Entry 8B9W (X-ray diffraction, 2.75 A resolution); this record covers chains A and B.

Chain A (and B):
Name: Putative cysteine synthase
Source organism: Trypanosoma theileri
Notes: chain B of this document is another copy of the same molecule, construct and numbering; everything in this record applies to it too
UniProtKB: A0A1X0P4R1 (A0A1X0P4R1_9TRYP); residues 20-354 here correspond to UniProt positions 1-335 (UniProt number = residue number - 19)
Sequence (354 residues; each row starts with the number of its first residue):
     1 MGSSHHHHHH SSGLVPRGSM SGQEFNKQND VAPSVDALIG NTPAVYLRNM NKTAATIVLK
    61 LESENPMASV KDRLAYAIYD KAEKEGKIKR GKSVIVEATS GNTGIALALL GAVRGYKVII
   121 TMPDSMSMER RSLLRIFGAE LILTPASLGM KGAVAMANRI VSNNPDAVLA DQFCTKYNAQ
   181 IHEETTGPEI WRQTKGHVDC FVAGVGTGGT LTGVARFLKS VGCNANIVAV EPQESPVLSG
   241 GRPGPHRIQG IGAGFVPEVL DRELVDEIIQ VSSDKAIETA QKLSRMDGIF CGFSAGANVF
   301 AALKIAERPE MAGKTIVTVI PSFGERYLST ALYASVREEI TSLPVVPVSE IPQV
Unresolved in the structure: 1-22, 352-354 (chain B: 1-23, 351-354)
Sequence notes: initiating methionine (1); expression tag (2-19)
Covalently attached groups: pyridoxal phosphate (PLP) linked to Lys71
Small-molecule neighbours: pyridoxal phosphate (PLP): Val70, Asn102, His182, Gly204, Val205, Gly206, Thr207, Gly208, Gly209, Thr210, Gln249, Gly250, Ile251, Ser294, Pro321, Ser322, Tyr327
What the authors report for this chain:
  - binding site for pyridoxal phosphate: Lys71, Thr207, Thr210, Ser294

How chain A and chain B interact:
Contacting residue pairs - 133 pairs, chain A then chain B:
  Phe25(A) with Gln28(B), hydrogen bond (backbone-side chain)
  Asn26(A) with Asn26(B), hydrogen bond; Gln28(B); Asn29(B)
  Lys27(A) with Gln28(B), hydrogen bond (backbone-side chain); Pro43(B); Gln193(B), hydrogen bond (backbone-side chain)
  Gln28(A) with Phe25(B); Asn26(B); Lys27(B), hydrogen bond (side chain-backbone); Asn41(B); Gln193(B), hydrogen bond (backbone-side chain)
  Asn29(A) with Arg192(B), hydrogen bond (backbone-side chain); Gln193(B)
  Asp30(A) with Arg192(B), salt bridge; Gln193(B)
  Val31(A) with Ala44(B); Val45(B); Tyr46(B); Val58(B), hydrophobic; Gln193(B)
  Ala32(A) with Ala44(B), hydrogen bond (backbone-backbone); Val45(B); Tyr46(B), hydrogen bond (backbone-backbone)
  Pro33(A) with Tyr46(B); Arg48(B), hydrogen bond (backbone-side chain)
  Ser34(A) with Val45(B)
  Val35(A) with Val45(B); Asp287(B); Ile289(B), hydrophobic
  Leu38(A) with Pro43(B), hydrophobic; Leu61(B), hydrophobic
  Asn41(A) with Gln28(B)
  Pro43(A) with Lys27(B); Leu38(B), hydrophobic
  Ala44(A) with Val31(B); Ala32(B), hydrogen bond (backbone-backbone)
  Val45(A) with Val31(B); Ala32(B); Ser34(B); Val35(B)
  Tyr46(A) with Val31(B); Ala32(B), hydrogen bond (backbone-backbone)
  Arg48(A) with Pro33(B), hydrogen bond (side chain-backbone)
  Leu61(A) with Leu38(B), hydrophobic
  Glu64(A) with Glu64(B); Pro66(B)
  Pro66(A) with Glu64(B); Phe323(B)
  Met67(A) with Phe290(B), hydrophobic; Phe323(B), hydrophobic
  Leu109(A) with Gly288(B)
  Ala112(A) with Ser284(B); Arg285(B); Met286(B)
  Val113(A) with Asp287(B); Gly288(B)
  Asp124(A) with Val345(B)
  Met128(A) with Ile340(B), hydrophobic
  Glu129(A) with Leu328(B); Ser329(B)
  Arg131(A) with Ile340(B), hydrogen bond (side chain-backbone)
  Ser132(A) with Leu328(B)
  Leu133(A) with Phe290(B), hydrophobic; Glu325(B); Leu328(B), hydrophobic
  Arg135(A) with Val336(B); Glu339(B), salt bridge; Ile340(B)
  Ile136(A) with Ser284(B); Arg285(B), hydrogen bond (backbone-backbone); Leu328(B), hydrophobic; Tyr333(B), hydrophobic; Val336(B), hydrophobic
  Phe137(A) with Ser284(B)
  Gly138(A) with Arg285(B)
  Leu141(A) with Leu343(B)
  Leu143(A) with Leu343(B), hydrophobic; Pro344(B); Val345(B); Val346(B), hydrogen bond (backbone-backbone)
  Thr144(A) with Val345(B)
  Pro145(A) with Val346(B)
  Arg192(A) with Gln28(B), hydrogen bond (side chain-backbone); Asn29(B)
  Gln193(A) with Lys27(B), hydrogen bond (side chain-backbone); Gln28(B), hydrogen bond (side chain-backbone); Asn29(B); Asp30(B); Val31(B)
  Lys195(A) with Asn29(B), hydrogen bond (side chain-backbone); Asp30(B), salt bridge
  Ser284(A) with Ala112(B); Ile136(B); Phe137(B)
  Arg285(A) with Ala112(B); Ile136(B); Gly138(B)
  Met286(A) with Ala112(B)
  Asp287(A) with Val35(B); Val113(B)
  Gly288(A) with Val35(B); Leu109(B); Val113(B)
  Ile289(A) with Val35(B), hydrophobic
  Phe290(A) with Met67(B), hydrophobic; Leu133(B), hydrophobic; Ile136(B), hydrophobic
  Phe323(A) with Pro66(B); Met67(B), hydrophobic
  Glu325(A) with Leu133(B); Arg326(B), salt bridge
  Arg326(A) with Glu325(B), salt bridge
  Leu328(A) with Leu133(B), hydrophobic
  Ser329(A) with Glu129(B)
  Tyr333(A) with Ile136(B), hydrophobic
  Val336(A) with Arg135(B); Ile136(B), hydrophobic
  Arg337(A) with Ser132(B)
  Glu339(A) with Arg135(B), salt bridge
  Ile340(A) with Met128(B), hydrophobic; Arg131(B), hydrogen bond (backbone-side chain); Arg135(B); Leu141(B), hydrophobic
  Leu343(A) with Leu143(B), hydrophobic
  Pro344(A) with Leu143(B)
  Val345(A) with Asp124(B); Leu143(B); Thr144(B); Pro145(B)
  Val346(A) with Leu143(B), hydrogen bond (backbone-backbone); Pro145(B); Met156(B), hydrophobic
Interface residues without a listed pair, chain A (73 interface residues in all): Thr42, Asn49, Val58, Ile142, Ala155, Thr194, Gln281, Pro347, Glu350, Ile351
Interface residues without a listed pair, chain B (75 interface residues in all): Thr42, Asn49, Asn65, Ala68, Leu148, Ala155, Thr194, Gln281, Arg337, Thr341, Pro347, Glu350

Overview:
73 residues of chain A and 75 residues of chain B are in contact; the contacts include 22 hydrogen bonds and 6
salt bridges. Among the polar pairs are Asp30(A)-Arg192(B), Arg135(A)-Glu339(B) and Lys195(A)-Asp30(B).
Pyridoxal phosphate is covalently linked to Lys71(A). The paper reports a binding site for pyridoxal phosphate
at Lys71(A), Thr207(A) and Thr210(A) among others.
Both chains are Putative cysteine synthase (Trypanosoma theileri). Entry 8B9W (Cysteine Synthase from
Trypanosoma theileri with PLP bound) was determined by X-ray diffraction, deposited together with 8B9M and
8B9Y.
